Entry 4V42 (X-ray diffraction, 5.50 A resolution (low resolution: residue-level contacts below are approximate; hydrogen-bond / salt-bridge calls are withheld)); this record covers chains AA and AG of the 49 polymer chains in the assembly.

[Chain AA]
Molecule: 30S 16S ribosomal RNA
Source organism: Thermus thermophilus
Sequence (1522 nucleotides; numbered 0 to 1544 plus 19 insertion-coded residues; 42 numbers in that range are skipped by the numbering (no residue carries them; nothing is unmodelled there); the number before each row is that of its first residue; a row labelled like 186A-186F holds insertion residues (186A, then the next letters in order); numbering starts at 0):
     0 UUUGUUGGAG AGUUUGAUCC UGGCUCAGGG UGAACGCUGG CGGCGUGCCU AAGACAUGCA
    60 AGUCGUGCGG
    73 GCCGCGGGGU
    84 UUUACUCCGU
    95 GGU
    99 C
   101 AGCGGCGGAC GGGUGAGUAA CGCGUGGGU
  129A G
   130 ACCUACCCGG AAGAGGGGGA CAACCCGGGG AAACUCGGGC UAAUCCCCCA UGUGGAC
186A-186F CCGCCC
   187 CUUG
191A-191F GGGUGU
   191 GUCCAAAGGG C
   208 UUU
   216 GCCCGCUUCC GGAUGGGCCC GCGUCCCAUC AGCUAGUUGG UGGGGUAAUG GCCCACCAAG
   276 GCGACGACGG GUAGCCGGUC UGAGAGGAUG GCCGGCCACA GGGGCACUGA GACACGGGCC
   336 CCACUCCUAC GGGAGGCAGC AGUUAGGAAU CUUCCGCAAU GGGCGCAAGC CUGACGGAGC
   396 GACGCCGCUU GGAGGAAGAA GCCCUUCGGG GUGUAAACUC CUGAA
   442 CCCGGGACGA AACCCCC
   464 GACGA
   474 GGGGACUGAC GGUACCGGGG UAAUA
   500 GCGCCGGCCA ACUCCGUGCC AGCAGCCGCG GUAAUACGGA GGGCGCGAGC GUUACCCGGA
   560 UUCACUGGGC GUAAAGGGCG UGUAGGCGGC CUGGGGCGUC CCAUGUGAAA GACCACGGCU
   620 CAACCGUGGG GGAGCGUGGG AUACGCUCAG GCUAGACGGU GGGAGAGGGU GGUGGAAUUC
   680 CCGGAGUAGC GGUGAAAUGC GCAGAUACCG GGAGGAACGC CGAUGGCGAA GGCAGCCACC
   740 UGGUCCACCC GUGACGCUGA GGCGCGAAAG CGUGGGGAGC AAACCGGAUU AGAUACCCGG
   800 GUAGUCCACG CCCUAAACGA UGCGCGCUAG GUCUCUGGG
   841 UCU
   848 CCUGGGGGCC GAAGCUAACG CGUUAAGCGC GCCGCCUGGG GAGUACGGCC GCAAGGCUGA
   908 AACUCAAAGG AAUUGACGGG GGCCCGCACA AGCGGUGGAG CAUGUGGUUU AAUUCGAAGC
   968 AACGCGAAGA ACCUUACCAG GCCUUGACAU G
  998A C
   999 UAGGGAACCC GGGUGAAAGC CUGGGGUGCC
1028A-1028B CC
  1029 GCGA
1032A-1032B GG
  1033 GGAGCCCUAG CACAGGUGCU GCAUGGCCGU CGUCAGCUCG UGCCGUGAGG UGUUGGGUUA
  1093 AGUCCCGCAA CGAGCGCAAC CCCCGCCGUU AGUUGCCAGC GGUUCGGCCG GGCACUCUAA
  1153 CGGGACUGCC CGCGA
  1169 AAGCGGGAGG AAGGAGGGGA CGACGUCUGG UCAGCAUGGC CCUUACGGCC UGGGCGACAC
  1229 ACGUGCUACA AUGCCCACUA CAAAGCGAUG CCACCCGGCA ACGGGGAGCU AAUCGCAAAA
  1289 AGGUGGGCCC AGUUCGGAUU GGGGUCUGCA ACCCGACCCC AUGAAGCCGG AAUCGCUAGU
  1349 AAUCGCGGAU CAGC
 1362A C
  1363 AUGCCGCGGU GAAUACGUUC CCGGGCCUUG UACACACCGC CCGUCACGCC AUGGGAGCGG
  1423 GCUCUACCCG AAGUCGCCGG G
  1446 AGCCUACGGG
  1459 CAGGCGCCGA GGGUAGGGCC CGUGACUGGG GCGAAGUCGU AACAAGGUAG CUGUACCGGA
  1519 AGGUGCGGCU GGAUCACCUC CUUUCU
Not modelled in the structure: 0, 1543-1544

[Chain AG]
Molecule: 30S ribosomal protein S4
Source organism: Thermus thermophilus
UniProt: P80373 (RS4_THET8); aligned to UniProt positions 1-209 over residues 1-209 (the alignment contains insertions or deletions, so no single offset holds)
Amino-acid sequence (209 residues; each row starts with the number of its first residue):
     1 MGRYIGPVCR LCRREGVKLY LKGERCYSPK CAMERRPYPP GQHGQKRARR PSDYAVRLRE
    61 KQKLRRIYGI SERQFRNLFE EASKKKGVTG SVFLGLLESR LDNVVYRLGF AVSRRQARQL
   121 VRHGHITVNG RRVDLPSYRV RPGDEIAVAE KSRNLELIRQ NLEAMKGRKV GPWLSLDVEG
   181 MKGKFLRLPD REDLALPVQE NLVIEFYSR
Not modelled in the structure: 1
Swiss-Prot annotation at these positions:
  - binding site (Zn(2+)): Cys9, Cys12, Cys26, Cys31

[Chain AA / chain AG interface]
Pairs across the interface (5):
  G409(AA) - Lys22(AG)
  U427(AA) - Pro40(AG)
  U427(AA) - Gly41(AG)
  A430(AA) - Pro7(AG)
  A430(AA) - Val8(AG)
Other interface residues (no listed pair), chain AA (6 interface residues in all): U1, A408, G542
Other interface residues (no listed pair), chain AG (7 interface residues in all): Lys86, Gln116

[In short]
6 residues of chain AA and 7 residues of chain AG are in contact. Curated annotation (UniProt) lists 4
Zn2+-binding residues on chain AG.
Here chain AA is 30S 16S ribosomal RNA and chain AG is 30S ribosomal protein S4, both from Thermus
thermophilus. Entry 4V42 (Crystal structure of the ribosome at 5.5 A resolution) was determined by X-ray
diffraction.
